Entry 1I8P (X-ray diffraction, 1.95 A resolution); this record covers chain A.

[Chain A]
Molecule: Cytochrome C2
Source organism: Rhodopseudomonas palustris
Reference sequence: P00091 (CYC22_RHOPA); residue numbers follow UniProt; this construct covers 1-114
Amino-acid sequence (114 residues; each row starts with the number of its first residue):
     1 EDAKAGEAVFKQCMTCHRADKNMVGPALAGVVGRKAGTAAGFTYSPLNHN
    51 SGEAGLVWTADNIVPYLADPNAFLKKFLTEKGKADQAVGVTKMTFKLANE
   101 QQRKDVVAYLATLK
Differences from the reference sequence: conflict Ala-29 (Gly in P00091), Val-64 (Ile in P00091), Pro-65 (Asn in P00091), Ala-68 (Asn in P00091), Glu-80 (Asp in P00091)
Modified residues: Glu-1 (pyroglutamic acid; PCA)
Covalent attachments: heme c (HEC) linked to Cys-13, Cys-16
Bound ions: heme c Fe: His-17, Met-93
Small-molecule neighbours: heme c (HEC): Val-9, Gln-12, Thr-15, His-17, Val-24, Gly-25, Pro-26, Leu-28, Val-31, Arg-34, Ala-36, Gly-37, Phe-42, Tyr-44, Ser-45, Asn-48, Trp-58, Tyr-66, Leu-67, Thr-91, Lys-92, Met-93, Thr-94, Phe-95, Leu-97, Val-106, Leu-110

[Overview]
Covalently linked heme c: at Cys-13. His-17 and Met-93 coordinate a heme c Fe ion.
Chain A is Cytochrome C2 (Rhodopseudomonas palustris); the structure, Structure determination of the
ferrocytochrome C2 from rhodopseudomonas palustris, was determined by X-ray diffraction, deposited together
with 1FJ0 and 1I8O.
